PDB entry 4GA7 | X-ray diffraction, 2.90 A resolution | chain A

# Chain A
Molecule: Leukocyte elastase inhibitor
Organism: Homo sapiens
Reference sequence: P30740 (ILEU_HUMAN); numbering as in UniProt (aligned over 1-379)
Amino-acid sequence (389 residues; each row starts with the number of its first residue; numbers below 1 keep their minus sign (Met-9 is residue -9)):
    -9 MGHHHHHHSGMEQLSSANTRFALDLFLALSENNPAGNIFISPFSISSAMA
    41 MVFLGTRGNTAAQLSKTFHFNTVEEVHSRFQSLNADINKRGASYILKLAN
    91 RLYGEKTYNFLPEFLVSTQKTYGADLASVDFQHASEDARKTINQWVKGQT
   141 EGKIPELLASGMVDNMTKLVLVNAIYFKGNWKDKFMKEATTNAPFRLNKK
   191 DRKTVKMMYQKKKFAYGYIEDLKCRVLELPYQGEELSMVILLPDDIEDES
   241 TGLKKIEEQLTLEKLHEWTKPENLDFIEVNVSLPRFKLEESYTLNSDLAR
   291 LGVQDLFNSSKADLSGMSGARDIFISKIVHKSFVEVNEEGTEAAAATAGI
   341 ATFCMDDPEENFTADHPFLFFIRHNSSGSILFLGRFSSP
Unresolved in the structure: -9 to 0, 332-341
Construct notes: expression tag (-9 to 0); engineered mutation Asp346 (Leu in P30740), Asp347 (Met in P30740)
Reported in the primary citation:
  - mutagenesis - F343A: abolished binding to wtGzmH
  - interface residues: Cys344
  - conformationally variable residues (order/disorder transition): Glu332 to Ala341

# In short
From the paper: F343A abolishes binding to wtGzmH; the interface residue Cys344.
Chain A is Leukocyte elastase inhibitor (Homo sapiens); the structure, Crystal structure of human serpinB1
mutant, was determined by X-ray diffraction, deposited together with 4GAW.
